5E3M - chains B and C of the 4 polymer chains in the assembly; structure by X-ray diffraction, 2.89 A resolution.

Chain B:
Molecule: DNA-binding protein Fis
Source organism: Escherichia coli
UniProt: P0A6R3 (FIS_ECOLI); residue numbers follow UniProt; this construct covers 1-98
Sequence (98 residues; numbered 1 to 98; the number before each row is that of its first residue):
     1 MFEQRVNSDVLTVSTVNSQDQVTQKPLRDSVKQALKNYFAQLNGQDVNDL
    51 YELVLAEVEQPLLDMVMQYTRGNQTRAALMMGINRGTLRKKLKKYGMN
Curated features (UniProtKB/Swiss-Prot):
  - DNA-binding region: Gln74 to Lys93 (H-T-H motif)
  - region: Asn17 to Gly44 (Required for the stimulation of HIN-mediated recombination)
Reported in the primary citation:
  - binding site for the 27-nt DNA strand (chain C): Arg85
  - mutagenesis - N73A (140-fold): decreased binding to F1
  - mutagenesis - R71A, T75A: unchanged binding to F1
  - mutagenesis - R71A: decreased binding to F27
  - mutagenesis - R71A: decreased binding to F28
  - mutagenesis - R71A: decreased binding to F1+/-8G

Chain C:
Molecule: 27-nt DNA strand
Sequence (27 nucleotides; numbered 1 to 27; the number before each row is that of its first residue):
     1 AAATTAGTTTGAATCTCGAGCTAATTT

Chain B / chain C interface:
Residue-residue contacts - 13 pairs, chain B then chain C:
  Gly72(B) - DA6(C)  phosphate contact
  Asn73(B) - DT5(C)  hydrogen bond to the phosphate
  Asn73(B) - DA6(C)  phosphate contact
  Gln74(B) - DA6(C)  hydrogen bond to the phosphate
  Gln74(B) - DG7(C)  phosphate contact
  Thr75(B) - DT5(C)  sugar contact
  Thr75(B) - DA6(C)  hydrogen bond to the phosphate
  Arg85(B) - DA6(C)  base contact
  Arg85(B) - DG7(C)  hydrogen bond to the base
  Arg85(B) - DT8(C)  hydrogen bond to the base
  Arg89(B) - DA6(C)  sugar contact
  Arg89(B) - DG7(C)  salt bridge to the phosphate
  Arg89(B) - DT8(C)  base contact
Also at the interface, not in a pair above, chain B (7 interface residues in all): Arg76

Overview:
7 residues of chain B and 4 residues of chain C are in contact, with 5 hydrogen bonds and 1 salt bridge. Among
the polar pairs are Arg85(B)-DG7(C), Arg85(B)-DT8(C) and Asn73(B)-DT5(C). From the paper: a binding site for
the 27-nt DNA strand (chain C) at Arg85(B); N73A of chain B reduces binding to F1; 3 substitutions were tested
in all.
Chain B is DNA-binding protein Fis (Escherichia coli) and chain C is a 27-nt DNA strand; the structure,
Crystal structure of Fis bound to 27bp DNA F35 (AAATTAGTTTGAATCTCGAGCTAATTT), was determined by X-ray
diffraction together with 5DS9, 5E3L, 5DTD, 5E3N and 5E3O from the same study.
